6Q54 - chains A and B; structure by X-ray diffraction, 1.40 A resolution.

Chain A (and B):
Name: Glutamate receptor 2
Source organism: Rattus norvegicus
Notes: chain B of this document is another copy of the same molecule, construct and numbering; everything in this record applies to it too
UniProtKB: P19491 (GRIA2_RAT); the construct has insertions or renumbered stretches relative to UniProt, so the offset changes along the chain: 3-117 = UniProt 413-527; 120-264 = UniProt 653-797
Amino-acid sequence (264 residues; row label = number of the first residue in the row):
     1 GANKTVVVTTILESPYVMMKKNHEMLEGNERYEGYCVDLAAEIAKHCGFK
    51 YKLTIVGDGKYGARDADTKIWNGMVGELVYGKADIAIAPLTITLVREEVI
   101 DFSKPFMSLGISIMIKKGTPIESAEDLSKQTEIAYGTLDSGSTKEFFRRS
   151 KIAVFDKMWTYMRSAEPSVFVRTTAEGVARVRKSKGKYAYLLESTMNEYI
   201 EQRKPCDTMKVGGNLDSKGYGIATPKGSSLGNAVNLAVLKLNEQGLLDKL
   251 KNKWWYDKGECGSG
Differences from the reference sequence: cloning artifact (1-2); linker (118-119)
Cystine bridges: Cys-206/Cys-261
Metal / ion sites: lithium ion site 1 near Thr-5 (its only coordinating residue here); lithium ion site 2: Glu-97, Ile-100
Residues lining bound ligands: HJ8 ((2S)-2-azanyl-3-(3-ethyl-5-oxidanyl-1,2,3-triazol-4-yl)propanoic acid): Glu-13, Tyr-16, Tyr-61, Pro-89, Leu-90, Thr-91, Arg-96, Leu-138, Gly-141, Ser-142, Thr-143, Leu-192, Glu-193, Met-196, Tyr-220
Curated features (UniProtKB/Swiss-Prot):
  - binding site (L-glutamate): Pro-89, Thr-91, Arg-96, Ser-142, Thr-143, Glu-193
  - site: Arg-64 (Interaction with the cone snail toxin Con-ikot-ikot), Ile-121 (Crucial to convey clamshell closure to channel opening), Arg-148 (Interaction with the cone snail toxin Con-ikot-ikot), Lys-240 (Interaction with the cone snail toxin Con-ikot-ikot)
  - glycosylation: Asn-3 (N-linked (GlcNAc...) asparagine)
  - modified residue (Phosphoserine): Ser-150, Ser-184
What the authors report for this chain:
  - binding site for HJ8: Glu-13, Tyr-61, Pro-89, Leu-138, Thr-143, Leu-191, Glu-193, Met-196, Tyr-220
  - conformationally variable residues (order/disorder transition, side-chain flip): Met-196

Chain A / chain B interface:
Pairs across the interface (23; chain A residue first):
  Thr-93(A) / Glu-243(B)
  Leu-94(A) / Leu-236(B)
  Leu-94(A) / Lys-240(B)
  Leu-94(A) / Glu-243(B)  hydrogen bond (backbone-side chain)
  Glu-97(A) / Lys-104(B)  salt bridge
  Glu-97(A) / Asn-235(B)  hydrogen bond
  Glu-97(A) / Leu-236(B)
  Glu-97(A) / Leu-239(B)
  Phe-102(A) / Lys-104(B)  hydrogen bond (backbone-side chain)
  Ser-103(A) / Lys-104(B)
  Lys-104(A) / Glu-97(B)  salt bridge
  Lys-104(A) / Phe-102(B)  hydrogen bond (side chain-backbone)
  Lys-104(A) / Ser-103(B)
  Pro-105(A) / Pro-105(B)
  Ser-217(A) / Asn-242(B)  hydrogen bond (backbone-side chain)
  Asn-235(A) / Glu-97(B)  hydrogen bond
  Leu-236(A) / Leu-94(B)  hydrophobic
  Leu-236(A) / Glu-97(B)
  Leu-239(A) / Glu-97(B)
  Lys-240(A) / Leu-94(B)
  Asn-242(A) / Ser-217(B)  hydrogen bond (side chain-backbone)
  Glu-243(A) / Thr-93(B)
  Glu-243(A) / Leu-94(B)  hydrogen bond (side chain-backbone)
Also at the interface, not in a pair above, chain A (20 interface residues in all): Ile-92, Glu-98, Ser-108, Phe-146, Ile-152, Lys-218
Also at the interface, not in a pair above, chain B (19 interface residues in all): Ile-92, Glu-98, Ser-108, Lys-218, Gly-245

Summary:
The interface between chain A and chain B involves 20 residues on one side and 19 on the other, with 8
hydrogen bonds and 2 salt bridges. Polar pairs include Glu-97(A)/Lys-104(B), Leu-94(A)/Glu-243(B) and
Glu-97(A)/Asn-235(B). From the paper: a binding site for HJ8 at Glu-13(A), Tyr-61(A) and Pro-89(A) among
others; conformational variability at Met-196(A).
Both chains are Glutamate receptor 2 (Rattus norvegicus). Entry 6Q54 (Structure of GluA2 ligand-binding domain
(S1S2J) in complex with the agonist (S)-2-Amino-3-(1-ethyl-4-hydroxy-1H-1,2,3-triazol-5-yl)propanoic acid at
1.4 A ...) was determined by X-ray diffraction (same publication as 6Q60).
